Entry 4C3E (X-ray diffraction, 2.40 A resolution); this record covers chains B and H of the 4 polymer chains in the assembly.

Chain B (and H):
Protein: Matrix M2-1
From: Human respiratory syncytial virus
Notes: chain H of this document is another copy of the same molecule, construct and numbering; everything in this record applies to it too
UniProtKB: P04545 (M21_HRSVA); residues 1-194 here = UniProt positions 1-194
Amino-acid sequence (199 residues; row label = number of the first residue in the row; numbers below 1 keep their minus sign (Gly-4 is residue -4)):
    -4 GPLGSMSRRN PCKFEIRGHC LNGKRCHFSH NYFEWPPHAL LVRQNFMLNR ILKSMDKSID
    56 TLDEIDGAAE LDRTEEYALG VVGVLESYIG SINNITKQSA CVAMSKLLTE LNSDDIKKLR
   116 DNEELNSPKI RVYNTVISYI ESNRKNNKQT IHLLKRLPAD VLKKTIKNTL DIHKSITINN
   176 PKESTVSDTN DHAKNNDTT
Unresolved in the structure: -4 to 1, 52-56, 175-194 (chain H: -4 to 3, 52-59, 175-194)
Differences from the reference sequence: expression tag (-4 to 0); engineered mutation Asp58 (Ser in P04545), Asp61 (Ser in P04545)
Bound ions: Zn2+: Cys7, Cys15, Cys21, His25

How chain B and chain H interact:
Contacting residue pairs - 68 pairs, chain B then chain H:
  Lys8(B) with Phe28(H)
  Ile11(B) with Phe28(H), hydrophobic
  His33(B) with Tyr27(H); Phe28(H); Trp30(H), hydrogen bond (side chain-backbone); Leu35(H)
  Leu36(B) with Pro32(H), hydrophobic; Leu35(H), hydrophobic; Leu36(H), hydrophobic; Gln39(H)
  Val37(B) with Tyr27(H); Phe28(H), hydrophobic
  Gln39(B) with Gln39(H), hydrogen bond
  Asn40(B) with Tyr27(H); Leu35(H), hydrogen bond (side chain-backbone); Arg38(H), hydrogen bond; Gln39(H)
  Phe41(B) with Tyr27(H), hydrophobic; Phe28(H), hydrophobic
  Leu43(B) with Gln39(H); Leu43(H), hydrophobic; Ile46(H), hydrophobic
  Asn44(B) with His14(H); Tyr27(H), hydrogen bond; Arg38(H), hydrogen bond; Met42(H)
  Leu47(B) with Met42(H), hydrophobic; Arg45(H)
  Met50(B) with Ser49(H); Met50(H), hydrophobic
  Tyr72(B) with Gly18(H)
  Ala73(B) with Gly18(H); Lys19(H), hydrogen bond (backbone-backbone); Arg20(H)
  Leu74(B) with Asn17(H); Gly18(H); Arg20(H), hydrogen bond (backbone-side chain)
  Gly75(B) with Leu16(H); Gly18(H)
  Val76(B) with Leu16(H), hydrogen bond (backbone-backbone)
  Val77(B) with Leu16(H), hydrogen bond (backbone-backbone); Asn17(H); Arg20(H)
  Gly78(B) with Arg20(H)
  Glu81(B) with Arg20(H), salt bridge
  Leu102(B) with Leu16(H), hydrophobic
  Thr104(B) with Arg45(H)
  Glu105(B) with Arg12(H); Gly13(H); His14(H), hydrogen bond (side chain-backbone); Leu16(H); Arg45(H), salt bridge
  Asn107(B) with Lys48(H), hydrogen bond
  Asp109(B) with Lys48(H), salt bridge; Tyr72(H)
  Asp110(B) with Arg12(H), salt bridge
  Lys112(B) with Asp67(H), salt bridge; Tyr72(H)
  Lys113(B) with Tyr72(H)
  Arg115(B) with Asp67(H), hydrogen bond (side chain-backbone); Arg68(H); Thr69(H), hydrogen bond
  Asp116(B) with Thr69(H)
  Arg139(B) with Lys48(H), hydrogen bond (side chain-backbone)
  His168(B) with Phe9(H)
  Ile171(B) with Arg12(H)
  Thr172(B) with Lys8(H); Phe9(H)
Other interface residues (no listed pair), chain B (38 interface residues in all): Arg12, Ile46, Lys101, Ser108
Other interface residues (no listed pair), chain H (31 interface residues in all): Asp51, Ala73

In short:
38 residues of chain B face 31 of chain H across their interface; the contacts include 15 hydrogen bonds and 5
salt bridges. Polar pairs include Glu81(B)-Arg20(H), Glu105(B)-Arg45(H) and Asp109(B)-Lys48(H). Cys7(B),
Cys15(B), Cys21(B) and His25(B) coordinate Zn2+.
Chain B and chain H are both Matrix M2-1 (Human respiratory syncytial virus); the structure, HRSV M2-1 mutant
S58D S61D, P21 crystal, was determined by X-ray diffraction together with 4C3B and 4C3D from the same study.
